PDB entry 1FNC | X-ray diffraction, 2.00 A resolution | chain A

# Chain A
Molecule: Ferredoxin-nadp+ reductase
From: Spinacia oleracea
Notes: EC 1.18.1.2
UniProtKB: P00455 (FENR_SPIOL); residues 1-314 here correspond to UniProt positions 56-369 (UniProt number = residue number + 55)
Chain sequence (314 residues; numbered 1 to 314; the number before each row is that of its first residue):
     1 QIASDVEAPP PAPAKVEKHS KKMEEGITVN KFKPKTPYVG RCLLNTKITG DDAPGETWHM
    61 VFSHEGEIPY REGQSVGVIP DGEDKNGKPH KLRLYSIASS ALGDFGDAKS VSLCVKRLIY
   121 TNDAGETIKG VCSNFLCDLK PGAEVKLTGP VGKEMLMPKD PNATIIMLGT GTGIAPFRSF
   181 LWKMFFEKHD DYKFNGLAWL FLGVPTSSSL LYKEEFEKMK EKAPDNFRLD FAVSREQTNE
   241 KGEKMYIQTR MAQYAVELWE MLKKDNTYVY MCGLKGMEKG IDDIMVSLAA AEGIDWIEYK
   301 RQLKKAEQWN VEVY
Disordered / not traced: 1-18
Residues lining bound ligands:
  - adenosine-2'-5'-diphosphate (A2P): Lys116, Thr170, Gly171, Gly203, Val204, Pro205, Ser234, Arg235, Lys244, Tyr246, Ile247, Gln248, Leu274, Gly276, Met277
  - dihydroflavine-adenine dinucleotide (FDA): Arg93, Leu94, Tyr95, Ser96, Cys114, Val115, Lys116, Leu118, Tyr120, Thr121, Lys129, Gly130, Val131, Cys132, Ser133, Asn134, Thr172, Ala175, Glu312, Tyr314
UniProt features mapped onto this chain:
  - binding site (FAD): Arg93 to Ser96, Cys114 to Lys116, Tyr120, Val131 to Ser133, Thr172
  - binding site (NADP(+)): Ser96, Lys116, Thr172, Val204, Pro205, Ser234, Arg235, Lys244 to Tyr246, Gly273, Leu274, Glu312

# Summary
Bound to chain A: dihydroflavine-adenine dinucleotide and adenosine-2'-5'-diphosphate. From UniProt: 12
FAD-binding residues and 13 NADP+-binding residues.
Chain A is Ferredoxin-nadp+ reductase (Spinacia oleracea); the structure, Refined crystal structure of spinach
ferredoxin reductase at 1.7 angstroms resolution: oxidized, reduced, and 2'-phospho-5'-amp bound ..., was
determined by X-ray diffraction together with 1FNB and 1FND from the same study.
